3K37 - chain A; structure by X-ray diffraction, 2.00 A resolution.

== Chain A ==
Name: Neuraminidase
Source organism: Influenza B virus
Notes: EC 3.2.1.18
UniProtKB: Q3S340 (Q3S340_9INFB); residues 70-466 here = UniProt positions 70-466
Sequence (397 residues; numbered 70 to 466; the number before each row is that of its first residue):
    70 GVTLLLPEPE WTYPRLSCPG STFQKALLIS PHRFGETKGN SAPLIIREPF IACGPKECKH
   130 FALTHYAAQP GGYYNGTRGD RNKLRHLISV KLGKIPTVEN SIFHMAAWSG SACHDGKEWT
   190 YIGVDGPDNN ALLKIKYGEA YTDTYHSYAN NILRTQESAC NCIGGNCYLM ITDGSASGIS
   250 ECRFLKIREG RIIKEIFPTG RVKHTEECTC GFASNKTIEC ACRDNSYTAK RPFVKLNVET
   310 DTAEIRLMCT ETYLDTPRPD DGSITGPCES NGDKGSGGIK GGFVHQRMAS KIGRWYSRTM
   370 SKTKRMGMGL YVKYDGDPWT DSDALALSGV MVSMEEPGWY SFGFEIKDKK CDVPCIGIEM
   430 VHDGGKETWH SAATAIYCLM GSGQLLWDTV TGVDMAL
Unresolved in the structure: 70-77
Cystine bridges: Cys87-Cys420, Cys122-Cys127, Cys182-Cys229, Cys231-Cys236, Cys277-Cys291, Cys279-Cys289, Cys318-Cys337, Cys424-Cys447
Covalent attachments: N-acetylglucosamine (NAG) linked to Asn284
Metal / ion sites: Ca2+: Asp293, Thr297, Asp324, Gly344, Gly346
Ligand contacts: bcx-1812 (BCZ; 3-(1-acetylamino-2-ethyl-butyl)-4-guanidino-2-hydroxy-cyclopentanecarboxylic acid): Arg116, Glu117, Leu132, Asp149, Arg150, Arg154, Trp177, Ser178, Ile221, Arg223, Glu226, Ala245, Glu275, Glu276, Arg292, Asn294, Arg374, Tyr409
From the paper describing this entry:
  - binding site for bcx-1812: Arg116, Glu117, Arg150, Glu275, Arg292, Arg374
  - conformationally variable residues (side-chain flip): Glu275
  - mutagenesis - D197E: decreased catalytic activity
  - mutagenesis - D197E: unchanged binding to MUNANA
  - mutagenesis - D197N: decreased binding to all three NA inhibitors 1, 2, and 3

== Summary ==
Bound to chain A: bcx-1812. N-acetylglucosamine is covalently linked to Asn284. The Ca2+ site is built by
Asp293, Thr297, Asp324, Gly344 and Gly346. From the paper: a binding site for bcx-1812 at Arg116, Glu117 and
Arg150 among others; D197E reduces catalytic activity.
Chain A is Neuraminidase (Influenza B virus); the structure, Crystal Structure of B/Perth Neuraminidase in
complex with Peramivir, was determined by X-ray diffraction together with 3K36, 3K38, 3K39 and 3K3A from the
same study.
